PDB entry 5L2S | X-ray diffraction, 2.27 A resolution | chain A

Chain A:
Protein: Cyclin-dependent kinase 6
Organism: Homo sapiens
Notes: EC 2.7.11.22
UniProt: Q00534 (CDK6_HUMAN); residues 1-301 here = UniProt positions 1-301
Sequence (307 residues; each row starts with the number of its first residue):
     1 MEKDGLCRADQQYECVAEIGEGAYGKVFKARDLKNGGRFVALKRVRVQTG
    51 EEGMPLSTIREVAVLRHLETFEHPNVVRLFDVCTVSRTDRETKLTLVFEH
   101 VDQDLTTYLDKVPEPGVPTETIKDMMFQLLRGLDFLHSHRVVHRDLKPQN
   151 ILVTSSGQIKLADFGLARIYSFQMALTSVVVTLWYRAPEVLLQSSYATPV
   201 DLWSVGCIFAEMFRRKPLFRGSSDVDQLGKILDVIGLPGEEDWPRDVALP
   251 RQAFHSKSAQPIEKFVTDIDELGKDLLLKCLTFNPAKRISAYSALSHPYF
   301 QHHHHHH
Unresolved in the structure: 1-10, 48-54, 85-92, 168-180, 302-307
Sequence notes: expression tag (302-307)
Small-molecule neighbours: Abemaciclib (6ZV; N-{5-[(4-ethylpiperazin-1-yl)methyl]pyridin-2-yl}-5-fluoro-4-[4-fluoro-2-methyl-1-(propan-2-yl)-1H-benzimidazol-6-yl]py rimidin-2-amine): Ile-19, Gly-20, Tyr-24, Val-27, Ala-41, Lys-43, Val-77, Phe-98, Glu-99, His-100, Val-101, Asp-102, Gln-103, Asp-104, Thr-107, Gln-149, Leu-152, Ala-162, Asp-163
Curated features (UniProtKB/Swiss-Prot):
  - active site: Asp-145 (Proton acceptor)
  - binding site (ATP): Ile-19 to Val-27, Lys-43
  - modified residue: Met-1 (N-acetylmethionine), Tyr-13 (Phosphotyrosine), Tyr-24 (Phosphotyrosine), Thr-49 (Phosphothreonine), Thr-70 (Phosphothreonine), Thr-177 (Phosphothreonine), Lys-264 (N6-acetyllysine)
  - natural variant: Ala-197 (A197T: In MCPH12), Pro-199 (P199L: In a metastatic melanoma sample)
From the paper describing this entry:
  - binding site for Abemaciclib: Lys-43, His-100, Asp-104, Thr-107
  - specificity-determining residues: His-100 (by similarity / conservation)
  - specificity-determining residues: Thr-107 (proposed by the authors, not directly observed)

Overview:
Bound to chain A: Abemaciclib. Curated annotation (UniProt) lists active-site residue Asp-145 and 10
ATP-binding residues. The paper reports a binding site for Abemaciclib at Lys-43, His-100 and Asp-104 among
others; specificity determinants His-100 and Thr-107.
Chain A is Cyclin-dependent kinase 6 (Homo sapiens); the structure, The X-ray co-crystal structure of human
CDK6 and Abemaciclib, was determined by X-ray diffraction (same publication as 5L2I, 5L2T and 5L2W).
